PDB entry 5LGR | X-ray diffraction, 2.00 A resolution | chains A and F of the 8 polymer chains in the assembly

== Chain A ==
Molecule: Histone-arginine methyltransferase CARM1
Organism: Mus musculus
Notes: EC 2.1.1.319
UniProt: Q9WVG6 (CARM1_MOUSE), isoform Q9WVG6-2; numbering as in UniProt (aligned over 130-487)
Chain sequence (361 residues; row label = number of the first residue in the row):
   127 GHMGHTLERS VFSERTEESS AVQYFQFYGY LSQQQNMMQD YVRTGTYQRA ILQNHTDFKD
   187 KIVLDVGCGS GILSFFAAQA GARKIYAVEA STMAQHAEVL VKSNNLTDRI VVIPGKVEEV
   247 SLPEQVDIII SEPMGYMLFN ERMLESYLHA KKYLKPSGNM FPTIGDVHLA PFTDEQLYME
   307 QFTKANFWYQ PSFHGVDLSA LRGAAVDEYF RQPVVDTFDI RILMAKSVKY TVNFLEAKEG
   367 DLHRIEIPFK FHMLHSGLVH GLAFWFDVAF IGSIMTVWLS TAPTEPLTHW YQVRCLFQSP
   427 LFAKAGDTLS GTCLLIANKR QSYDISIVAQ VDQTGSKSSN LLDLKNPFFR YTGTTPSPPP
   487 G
Unresolved in the structure: 127-134, 479-487
Differences from the reference sequence: expression tag (127-129)
Residues lining bound ligands:
  - 1,2-dimethoxyethane (DXE): Gln174, Leu178, Gln205
  - L-prolinamide (LPD): Leu413, Thr414, His415, Tyr417, Tyr477
  - QVR ((2R,3R,4S,5R)-2-(6-aminopurin-9-yl)-5-[(E)-prop-1-enyl]oxolane-3,4-diol): Phe138, Tyr150, Phe151, Tyr154, Gln160, Gly193, Gly195, Val214, Glu215, Ala216, Ser217, Gly241, Lys242, Val243, Glu244, Glu258, Met260, Glu267, Met269, Ser272
UniProt features mapped onto this chain:
  - region: Arg347 to Leu380 (Required for nuclear translocation)
  - binding site (S-adenosyl-L-methionine): Gln160, Arg169, Gly193, Glu215, Glu244, Ser272
  - modified residue: Ser217 (Phosphoserine)
  - cross-link: Lys228 (Glycyl lysine isopeptide (Lys-Gly) (interchain with G-Cter in ubiquitin))
  - mutagenesis: Tyr154 (Y154A/F/R: Loss of S-adenosyl-L-methionine binding. Loss of protein methyltransferase activity), Arg169 (R169A: Loss of protein methyltransferase activity), Tyr173 (Y173A: Reduces protein methyltransferase activity), Val189 to Asp191 (Abolishes histone methyltransferase activity and coactivator activity), Ser217 (S217A: Loss of S-adenosyl-L-methionine binding. Loss of protein methyltransferase activity. Localized in the nucleus; S217C/T: Loss of S-adenosyl-L-methionine binding ...), Ser229 (S229E: Abolishes dimerization), Glu267 (E267Q: Abolishes histone methyltransferase activity and reduces coactivator activity)
From the paper describing this entry:
  - conformationally variable residues (side-chain flip): Arg169, Glu258
  - catalytic residues: Glu258, Glu267 (citing earlier work)

== Chain F ==
Molecule: Polyadenylate-binding protein 1
UniProt: P11940 (PABP1_HUMAN); residues -7 to 4 here correspond to UniProt positions 447-458 (UniProt number = residue number + 454)
Chain sequence (12 residues; numbered -7 to 4; the number before each row is that of its first residue; numbers below 1 keep their minus sign (Phe-7 is residue -7)):
    -7 FQNMPGAIRP AA
Covalent attachments: acetyl group (ACE) linked to Phe-7; compound QVR linked to Arg1; L-prolinamide (LPD) linked to Ala4
UniProt features mapped onto this chain:
  - modified residue: Arg1 (Omega-N-methylated arginine)

== Chain A / chain F interface ==
Contacting residue pairs (4):
  Tyr156(A) - Asn-5(F)
  Ser158(A) - Asn-5(F)  hydrogen bond
  Gln159(A) - Asn-5(F)  hydrogen bond
  Phe475(A) - Phe-7(F)  hydrophobic
Also at the interface, not in a pair above, chain A (5 interface residues in all): Phe153
Also at the interface, not in a pair above, chain F (4 interface residues in all): Gln-6, Pro-3

== Summary ==
5 residues of chain A and 4 residues of chain F are in contact; the contacts include 2 hydrogen bonds. Polar
contacts include Ser158(A)-Asn-5(F) and Gln159(A)-Asn-5(F). Bound to chain A: 1,2-dimethoxyethane, compound
QVR and L-prolinamide. Acetyl group is covalently linked to Phe-7(F). The paper reports catalytic residues
Glu258(A) and Glu267(A); conformational variability at Arg169(A) and Glu258(A).
Here chain A is Histone-arginine methyltransferase CARM1 (Mus musculus) and chain F is Polyadenylate-binding
protein 1. Entry 5LGR (Crystal structure of mouse CARM1 in complex with ligand P1C3u) was determined by X-ray
diffraction (same publication as 5LGP, 5LGQ and 5LGS).
